8ZH9 - chains B and C of the 3 polymer chains in the assembly; structure by X-ray diffraction, 2.40 A resolution.

Chain B:
Molecule: 16-nt DNA strand
Sequence (16 nucleotides; each row starts with the number of its first residue):
     1 AAATTTCCGGACTGGT

Chain C:
Molecule: ETS transcription factor ELK1
Organism: Sus scrofa
UniProt: A0A4X1T8E2 (A0A4X1T8E2_PIG); residues 1-94 here = UniProt positions 1-94
Sequence (94 residues; row label = number of the first residue in the row):
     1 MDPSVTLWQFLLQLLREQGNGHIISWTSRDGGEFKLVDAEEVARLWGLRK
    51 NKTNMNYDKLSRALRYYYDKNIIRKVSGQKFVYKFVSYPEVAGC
Unresolved in the structure: 1-3, 90-94

How chain B and chain C interact:
Contacting residue pairs - 17 pairs, chain B then chain C:
  DT4(B) - Thr6(C)  phosphate contact
  DT4(B) - Leu7(C)  hydrogen bond to the phosphate
  DT4(B) - Lys50(C)  hydrogen bond to the phosphate
  DT4(B) - Ala63(C)  sugar contact
  DT4(B) - Tyr66(C)  base contact
  DT4(B) - Tyr67(C)  hydrogen bond to the phosphate
  DT5(B) - Trp46(C)  hydrogen bond to the phosphate
  DT5(B) - Lys50(C)  salt bridge to the phosphate
  DT5(B) - Met55(C)  phosphate contact
  DT5(B) - Tyr66(C)  base contact
  DT6(B) - Lys52(C)  salt bridge to the phosphate
  DT6(B) - Asn54(C)  phosphate contact
  DT6(B) - Met55(C)  phosphate contact
  DT6(B) - Lys59(C)  salt bridge to the phosphate
  DT6(B) - Arg62(C)  base contact
  DC7(B) - Arg62(C)  base contact
  DC8(B) - Asp58(C)  hydrogen bond to the base
Interface residues without a listed pair, chain B (6 interface residues in all): DA3
Interface residues without a listed pair, chain C (16 interface residues in all): Val5, Trp8, Lys70

Overview:
The interface between chain B and chain C involves 6 residues on one side and 16 on the other, with 5 hydrogen
bonds and 3 salt bridges. Polar pairs include DC8(B)-Asp58(C), DT4(B)-Leu7(C) and DT4(B)-Lys50(C).
Here chain B is a 16-nt DNA strand and chain C is ETS transcription factor ELK1 (Sus scrofa). Entry 8ZH9 (The
structure of ELK1-DNA complex) was determined by X-ray diffraction.
